PDB entry 8X3X | X-ray diffraction, 2.15 A resolution | chains A and B

# Chain A (and B)
Protein: BbmA
Notes: chain B of this document is another copy of the same molecule, construct and numbering; everything in this record applies to it too
Amino-acid sequence (584 residues; row label = number of the first residue in the row; numbers below 1 keep their minus sign (Met-3 is residue -3)):
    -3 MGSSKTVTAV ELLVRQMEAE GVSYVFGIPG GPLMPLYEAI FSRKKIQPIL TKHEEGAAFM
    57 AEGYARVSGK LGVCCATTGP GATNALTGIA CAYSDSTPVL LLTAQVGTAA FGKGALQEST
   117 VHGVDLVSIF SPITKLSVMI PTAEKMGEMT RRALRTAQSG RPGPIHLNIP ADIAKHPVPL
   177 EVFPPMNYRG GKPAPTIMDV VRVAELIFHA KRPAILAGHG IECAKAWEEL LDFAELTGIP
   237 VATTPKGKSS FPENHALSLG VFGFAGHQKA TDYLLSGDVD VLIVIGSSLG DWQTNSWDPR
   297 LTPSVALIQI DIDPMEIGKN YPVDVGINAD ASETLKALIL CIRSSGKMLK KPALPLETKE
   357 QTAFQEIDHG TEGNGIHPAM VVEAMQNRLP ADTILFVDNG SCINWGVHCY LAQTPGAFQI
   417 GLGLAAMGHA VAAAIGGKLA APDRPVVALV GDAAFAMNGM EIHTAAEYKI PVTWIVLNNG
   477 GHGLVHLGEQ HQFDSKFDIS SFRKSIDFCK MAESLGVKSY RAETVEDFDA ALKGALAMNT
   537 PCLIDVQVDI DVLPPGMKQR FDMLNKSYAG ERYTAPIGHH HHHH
Unresolved in the structure: -3 to -2, 344-370, 559-580 (chain B: -3 to 0, 344-370, 565-580)
Ion coordination: Mg2+: Asp448, Asn475, Gly477 (together with thiamine diphosphate)
Small-molecule neighbours:
  - ADP (adenosine-5'-diphosphate): Ser90, Arg157, Pro158, Lys188, Gly214, His215, Gly216, Cys219, Ala220, Thr240, Lys242, Gly243, Gly282, Ser283, Ser284, Leu285, Gln289, Ile306, Asp307, Ile308, Asp309, Glu312, Ala325, Asp326, Ala327
  - 3-(4-hydroxy-phenyl)pyruvic acid (ENO), molecule 1: Gly26, Gly27, Pro28, Met30, Leu112
  - 3-(4-hydroxy-phenyl)pyruvic acid (ENO), molecule 2: Leu480, Val481, Gly484, Gln488, Phe489, Arg556, Phe557
  - thiamine diphosphate: Ile24, Pro25, Gly26, Glu50, Thr73, Pro76, Gly77, Asn80, Gln113
  - thiamine diphosphate (TPP): Asn395, Gly396, Ser397, Cys398, Ala421, Ala422, Met423, Gly447, Asp448, Ala449, Ala450, Met453, Asn475, Gly477, His478, Gly479, Leu480, Val481

# Chain A / chain B interface
Residue-residue contacts (144):
  Ile24(A) - Met453(B)  hydrophobic
  Ile24(A) - His478(B)
  Pro25(A) - Val481(B)  hydrophobic
  Pro25(A) - Ile495(B)
  Gly27(A) - Leu560(B)
  Gly27(A) - Tyr564(B)  hydrogen bond (backbone-side chain)
  Pro28(A) - Leu560(B)
  Met30(A) - Phe489(B)  hydrophobic
  Met30(A) - Phe493(B)  hydrophobic
  Met30(A) - Tyr564(B)
  Pro31(A) - Tyr564(B)  hydrophobic
  Tyr33(A) - Ile495(B)  hydrophobic
  Glu34(A) - Phe489(B)
  Glu34(A) - Lys492(B)  salt bridge
  Glu34(A) - Phe493(B)
  Phe37(A) - Phe493(B)  hydrophobic
  Phe37(A) - Asp494(B)
  Leu46(A) - His478(B)
  Leu46(A) - Ile495(B)
  Leu46(A) - Phe498(B)  hydrophobic
  Lys48(A) - Met453(B)
  Lys48(A) - Phe498(B)
  His49(A) - Glu51(B)  salt bridge
  His49(A) - Met453(B)
  Glu50(A) - Met453(B)
  Glu51(A) - His49(B)  salt bridge
  Glu51(A) - Asn80(B)
  Pro76(A) - Thr83(B)
  Pro76(A) - Leu420(B)
  Pro76(A) - Ala421(B)
  Pro76(A) - Ala422(B)  hydrophobic
  Thr79(A) - Leu82(B)
  Thr79(A) - Thr83(B)  hydrogen bond
  Asn80(A) - Glu51(B)
  Asn80(A) - Thr83(B)  hydrogen bond
  Asn80(A) - Met453(B)
  Leu82(A) - Thr79(B)
  Thr83(A) - Pro76(B)
  Thr83(A) - Thr79(B)  hydrogen bond
  Thr83(A) - Asn80(B)  hydrogen bond
  Tyr89(A) - Gly119(B)
  Ser90(A) - Val120(B)
  Gly108(A) - Lys315(B)
  Lys109(A) - Leu285(B)
  Lys109(A) - Gly286(B)
  Lys109(A) - Trp293(B)  hydrogen bond (backbone-side chain)
  Lys109(A) - Lys315(B)
  Lys109(A) - Asn316(B)  hydrogen bond (backbone-side chain)
  Gly110(A) - Gly286(B)
  Gly110(A) - Asp287(B)  hydrogen bond (backbone-backbone)
  Gly110(A) - Trp293(B)
  Leu112(A) - Trp288(B)  hydrophobic
  Leu112(A) - Arg556(B)
  Gln113(A) - Leu420(B)  hydrogen bond (side chain-backbone)
  Gln113(A) - Ala421(B)  hydrogen bond (side chain-backbone)
  Gly119(A) - Tyr89(B)
  Val120(A) - Ser90(B)
  Val120(A) - Ile129(B)  hydrophobic
  Val120(A) - Leu420(B)  hydrophobic
  Ser124(A) - Pro128(B)
  Ile125(A) - Leu82(B)  hydrophobic
  Ile125(A) - Ile125(B)
  Ile125(A) - Pro128(B)  hydrophobic
  Pro128(A) - Ser124(B)
  Pro128(A) - Ile125(B)  hydrophobic
  Ile129(A) - Val120(B)  hydrophobic
  Ile129(A) - Ile125(B)  hydrophobic
  Ala167(A) - Ser563(B)
  Ala167(A) - Tyr564(B)
  Asp168(A) - Ser563(B)
  Asp168(A) - Tyr564(B)
  Leu285(A) - Lys109(B)
  Gly286(A) - Lys109(B)
  Gly286(A) - Gly110(B)
  Asp287(A) - Gly110(B)  hydrogen bond (backbone-backbone)
  Trp288(A) - Leu112(B)  hydrophobic
  Trp293(A) - Lys109(B)  hydrogen bond (side chain-backbone)
  Trp293(A) - Gly110(B)
  Lys315(A) - Gly108(B)
  Lys315(A) - Lys109(B)
  Asn316(A) - Lys109(B)  hydrogen bond (side chain-backbone)
  Leu420(A) - Gly75(B)
  Leu420(A) - Pro76(B)
  Leu420(A) - Gln113(B)  hydrogen bond (backbone-side chain)
  Leu420(A) - Val120(B)  hydrophobic
  Ala421(A) - Gln113(B)  hydrogen bond (backbone-side chain)
  Ala422(A) - Pro76(B)  hydrophobic
  Ala452(A) - Met456(B)
  Met453(A) - Ile24(B)  hydrophobic
  Met453(A) - Lys48(B)
  Met453(A) - His49(B)
  Met453(A) - Asn80(B)
  Met456(A) - Ala452(B)
  Met456(A) - Met507(B)  hydrophobic
  His459(A) - Phe498(B)
  His459(A) - Lys500(B)  hydrogen bond (side chain-backbone)
  His459(A) - Ile502(B)
  Ala462(A) - Arg499(B)  hydrogen bond (backbone-side chain)
  Glu463(A) - Phe498(B)
  Glu463(A) - Arg499(B)  hydrogen bond (side chain-backbone)
  Glu463(A) - Lys500(B)  hydrogen bond (side chain-backbone)
  Lys465(A) - Arg499(B)
  His478(A) - Ile24(B)
  His478(A) - Leu46(B)
  Val481(A) - Pro25(B)  hydrophobic
  Val481(A) - Met30(B)  hydrophobic
  Glu485(A) - Met30(B)
  Phe489(A) - Met30(B)  hydrophobic
  Phe489(A) - Glu34(B)
  Lys492(A) - Glu34(B)  salt bridge
  Phe493(A) - Met30(B)  hydrophobic
  Phe493(A) - Glu34(B)
  Phe493(A) - Phe37(B)  hydrophobic
  Asp494(A) - Phe37(B)
  Ile495(A) - Pro25(B)
  Ile495(A) - Tyr33(B)  hydrophobic
  Ile495(A) - Phe37(B)  hydrophobic
  Ile495(A) - Leu46(B)
  Phe498(A) - Leu46(B)  hydrophobic
  Phe498(A) - Lys48(B)
  Phe498(A) - His459(B)
  Phe498(A) - Glu463(B)
  Arg499(A) - Glu463(B)  hydrogen bond (backbone-side chain)
  Arg499(A) - Lys465(B)
  Lys500(A) - His459(B)  hydrogen bond (backbone-side chain)
  Lys500(A) - Glu463(B)  hydrogen bond (backbone-side chain)
  Lys500(A) - Gly512(B)
  Ile502(A) - Met456(B)  hydrophobic
  Ile502(A) - His459(B)
  Ile502(A) - Ser510(B)
  Ile502(A) - Leu511(B)  hydrophobic
  Asp503(A) - Ser510(B)  hydrogen bond (backbone-backbone)
  Lys506(A) - Lys506(B)
  Lys506(A) - Glu509(B)  salt bridge
  Lys506(A) - Ser510(B)
  Met507(A) - Met456(B)  hydrophobic
  Met507(A) - Ser510(B)
  Glu509(A) - Lys506(B)  salt bridge
  Ser510(A) - Ile502(B)
  Ser510(A) - Asp503(B)  hydrogen bond (backbone-backbone)
  Ser510(A) - Lys506(B)
  Ser510(A) - Met507(B)
  Leu511(A) - Ile502(B)  hydrophobic
  Arg556(A) - Leu112(B)
Other interface residues (no listed pair), chain A (79 interface residues in all): Pro44, Gly75, Ala106, Ala111, Asp121, Lys171, Gly419, Tyr464, Ser497
Other interface residues (no listed pair), chain B (77 interface residues in all): Pro31, Pro44, Glu50, Ala86, Ala106, Ala111, Asp121, Gly419, Tyr464, Glu485

# In short
The interface between chain A and chain B involves 79 residues on one side and 77 on the other, with 24
hydrogen bonds and 6 salt bridges. Polar contacts include Glu34(A)-Lys492(B), His49(A)-Glu51(B) and
Lys506(A)-Glu509(B). Ligands of chain A: thiamine diphosphate, ADP and 3-(4-hydroxy-phenyl)pyruvic acid.
Chain A and chain B are both BbmA; the structure, ThDP-dependent HKA synthase, was determined by X-ray
diffraction, deposited together with 8XOD, 8X3Y and 8X3Z.
